5ANC - chains D and K of the 11 polymer chains in the assembly; structure by electron microscopy, 4.20 A resolution (low resolution: residue-level contacts below are approximate; hydrogen-bond / salt-bridge calls are withheld).

# Chain D
Molecule: 60S ribosomal protein L12
Organism: Dictyostelium discoideum
Reference sequence: Q54J50 (RL12_DICDI); residues 1-166 here = UniProt positions 1-166
Amino-acid sequence (166 residues; numbered 1 to 166; the number before each row is that of its first residue):
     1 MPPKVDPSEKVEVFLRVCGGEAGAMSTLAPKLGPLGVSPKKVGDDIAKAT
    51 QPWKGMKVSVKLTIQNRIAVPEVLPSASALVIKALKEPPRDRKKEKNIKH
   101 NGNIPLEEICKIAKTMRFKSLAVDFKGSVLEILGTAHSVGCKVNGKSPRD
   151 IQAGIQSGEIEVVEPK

# Chain K
Molecule: Elongation factor tu GTP-binding domain-containing protein 1
Organism: Homo sapiens
Reference sequence: Q7Z2Z2 (ETUD1_HUMAN); residues 1-1120 here = UniProt positions 1-1120
Amino-acid sequence (1120 residues; row label = number of the first residue in the row):
     1 MVLNSLDKMIQLQKNTANIRNICVLAHVDHGKTTLADCLISSNGIISSRL
    51 AGKLRYMDSREDEQIRGITMKSSAISLHYATGNEEYLINLIDSPGHVDFS
   101 SEVSTAVRICDGCIIVVDAVEGVCPQTQAVLRQAWLENIRPVLVINKIDR
   151 LIVELKFTPQEAYSHLKNILEQINALTGTLFTSKVLEERAERETESQVNP
   201 NSEQGEQVYDWSTGLEDTDDSHLYFSPEQGNVVFTSAIDGWGFGIEHFAR
   251 IYSQKIGIKKEVLMKTLWGDYYINMKAKKIMKGDQAKGKKPLFVQLILEN
   301 IWSLYDAVLKKDKDKIDKIVTSLGLKIGAREARHSDPKVQINAICSQWLP
   351 ISHAVLAMVCQKLPSPLDITAERVERLMCTGSQTFDSFPPETQALKAAFM
   401 KCGSEDTAPVIIFVSKMFAVDAKALPQNKPRPLTQEEIAQRRERARQRHA
   451 EKLAAAQGQAPLEPTQDGSAIETCPKGEEPRGDEQQVESMTPKPVLQEEN
   501 NQESFIAFARVFSGVARRGKKIFVLGPKYSPLEFLRRVPLGFSAPPDGLP
   551 QVPHMAYCALENLYLLMGRELEYLEEVPPGNVLGIGGLQDFVLKSATLCS
   601 LPSCPPFIPLNFEATPIVRVAVEPKHPSEMPQLVKGMKLLNQADPCVQIL
   651 IQETGEHVLVTAGEVHLQRCLDDLKERFAKIHISVSEPIIPFRETITKPP
   701 KVDMVNEEIGKQQKVAVIHQMKEDQSKIPEGIQVDSDGLITITTPNKLAT
   751 LSVRAMPLPEEVTQILEENSDLIRSMEQLTSSLNEGENTHMIHQKTQEKI
   801 WEFKGKLEQHLTGRRWRNIVDQIWSFGPRKCGPNILVNKSEDFQNSVWTG
   851 PADKASKEASRYRDLGNSIVSGFQLATLSGPMCEEPLMGVCFVLEKWDLS
   901 KFEEQGASDLAKEGQEENETCSGGNENQELQDGCSEAFEKRTSQKGESPL
   951 TDCYGPFSGQLIATMKEACRYALQVKPQRLMAAMYTCDIMATGDVLGRVY
  1001 AVLSKREGRVLQEEMKEGTDMFIIKAVLPVAESFGFADEIRKRTSGLASP
  1051 QLVFSHWEIIPSDPFWVPTTEEEYLHFGEKADSENQARKYMNAVRKRKGL
  1101 YVEEKIVEHAEKQRTLSKNK
Curated features (UniProtKB/Swiss-Prot):
  - binding site (GTP): Ala26 to Thr33, Asp92 to His96, Asn146 to Asp149
  - modified residue: Lys528 (N6-acetyllysine)
  - natural variant: Met882 (M882K: In SDS2; uncertain significance), Arg1095 (R1095Q: In SDS2; uncertain significance)
  - mutagenesis: Thr33 (T33A: Loss of GTPase activity. Abolishes dissociation of EIF6 from 60S pre-ribosome subunits), His96 (H96A: Loss of GTPase activity. Abolishes dissociation of EIF6 from 60S pre-ribosome subunits)

# How chain D and chain K interact
Residue-residue contacts - 27 pairs, chain D then chain K:
  Lys4(D) with Glu188(K)
  Ser26(D) with Gln1012(K); Glu1013(K)
  Thr27(D) with Glu1013(K); Glu1014(K); Met1015(K)
  Leu28(D) with Met1015(K)
  Ala29(D) with Met1015(K)
  Gly33(D) with Met1015(K); Thr1019(K); Phe1022(K)
  Pro34(D) with Asp1020(K); Phe1022(K)
  Leu35(D) with Thr1019(K); Asp1020(K)
  Gly36(D) with Glu187(K); Gly1018(K); Thr1019(K)
  Val37(D) with Lys184(K); Glu188(K)
  Ser38(D) with Gly1018(K)
  Lys40(D) with Thr1019(K)
  Lys41(D) with Glu1014(K); Met1015(K); Glu1017(K)
  Lys96(D) with Arg1009(K); Leu1011(K)
Also at the interface, not in a pair above, chain D (15 interface residues in all): Asp6
Also at the interface, not in a pair above, chain K (16 interface residues in all): Val1010, Lys1016

# Overview
The interface between chain D and chain K involves 15 residues on one side and 16 on the other. Curated
annotation (UniProt) lists 17 GTP-binding residues and 2 mutagenesis sites on chain K.
Chain D is 60S ribosomal protein L12 (Dictyostelium discoideum) and chain K is Elongation factor tu
GTP-binding domain-containing protein 1 (Homo sapiens); the structure, Mechanism of eIF6 release from the
nascent 60S ribosomal subunit, was determined by electron microscopy, deposited together with 6QKL, 5AN9 and
5ANB.
